8WW2 - chains A and N of the 5 polymer chains in the assembly; structure by electron microscopy, 2.79 A resolution.

Chain A:
Name: Guanine nucleotide-binding protein G(s) subunit alpha isoforms short
From: Homo sapiens
Sequence (387 residues; row label = number of the first residue in the row):
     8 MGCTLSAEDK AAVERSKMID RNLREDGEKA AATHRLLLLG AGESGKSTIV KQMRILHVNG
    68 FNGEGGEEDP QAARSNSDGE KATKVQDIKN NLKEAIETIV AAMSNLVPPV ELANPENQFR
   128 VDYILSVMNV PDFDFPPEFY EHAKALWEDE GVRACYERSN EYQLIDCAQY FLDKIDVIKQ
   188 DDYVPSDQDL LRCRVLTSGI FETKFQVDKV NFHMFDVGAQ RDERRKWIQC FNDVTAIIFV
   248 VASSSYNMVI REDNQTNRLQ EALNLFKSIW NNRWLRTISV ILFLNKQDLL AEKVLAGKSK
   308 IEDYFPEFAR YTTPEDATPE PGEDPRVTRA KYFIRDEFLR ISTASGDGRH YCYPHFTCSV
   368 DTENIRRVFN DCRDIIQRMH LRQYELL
Unresolved in the structure: 8-12, 62-203, 252-262

Chain N:
Name: Nb35
From: Lama glama
Sequence (138 residues; numbered 1 to 138; the number before each row is that of its first residue):
     1 QVQLQESGGG LVQPGGSLRL SCAASGFTFS NYKMNWVRQA PGKGLEWVSD ISQSGASISY
    61 TGSVKGRFTI SRDNAKNTLY LQMNSLKPED TAVYYCARCP APFTRDCFDV TSTTYAYRGQ
   121 GTQVTVSSHH HHHHEPEA
Unresolved in the structure: 129-138
Disulfides: Cys22-Cys96, Cys99-Cys107

Interface between chain A and chain N:
Contacting residue pairs - 19 pairs, chain A then chain N:
  Arg228(A) - Thr113(N)
  Asp229(A) - Thr111(N)
  Asp229(A) - Ser112(N)
  Asp229(A) - Thr113(N)
  Glu230(A) - Thr111(N)  hydrogen bond
  Glu230(A) - Thr113(N)
  Glu230(A) - Tyr115(N)
  Thr263(A) - Glu46(N)
  Asn264(A) - Glu46(N)
  Gln267(A) - Trp47(N)
  Gln267(A) - Thr61(N)
  Asn271(A) - Trp47(N)
  Ser275(A) - Asp106(N)
  Ser275(A) - Cys107(N)  hydrogen bond (side chain-backbone)
  Ser275(A) - Phe108(N)
  Asn278(A) - Arg105(N)
  Asn279(A) - Asp106(N)  hydrogen bond
  Tyr311(A) - Gly62(N)
  Pro313(A) - Gly62(N)
Other interface residues (no listed pair), chain A (14 interface residues in all): Arg232, Asp310
Other interface residues (no listed pair), chain N (15 interface residues in all): Ser63, Pro100, Thr114

Overview:
Chain A and chain N form an interface of 14 and 15 residues respectively, with 3 hydrogen bonds. Polar
contacts include Glu230(A)-Thr111(N), Ser275(A)-Cys107(N) and Asn279(A)-Asp106(N).
Chain A is Guanine nucleotide-binding protein G(s) subunit alpha isoforms short (Homo sapiens) and chain N is
Nb35 (Lama glama); the structure, GPR3/Gs complex, was determined by electron microscopy.
